PDB entry 8JIZ | electron microscopy, 3.80 A resolution | chains A and C of the 8 polymer chains in the assembly

== Chain A (and C) ==
Molecule: Glutamate receptor ionotropic, NMDA 2A
From: Homo sapiens
Notes: chain C of this document is another copy of the same molecule, construct and numbering; everything in this record applies to it too
UniProt: Q12879 (NMDE1_HUMAN); residue numbers follow UniProt; this construct covers 1-841
Amino-acid sequence (841 residues; each row starts with the number of its first residue):
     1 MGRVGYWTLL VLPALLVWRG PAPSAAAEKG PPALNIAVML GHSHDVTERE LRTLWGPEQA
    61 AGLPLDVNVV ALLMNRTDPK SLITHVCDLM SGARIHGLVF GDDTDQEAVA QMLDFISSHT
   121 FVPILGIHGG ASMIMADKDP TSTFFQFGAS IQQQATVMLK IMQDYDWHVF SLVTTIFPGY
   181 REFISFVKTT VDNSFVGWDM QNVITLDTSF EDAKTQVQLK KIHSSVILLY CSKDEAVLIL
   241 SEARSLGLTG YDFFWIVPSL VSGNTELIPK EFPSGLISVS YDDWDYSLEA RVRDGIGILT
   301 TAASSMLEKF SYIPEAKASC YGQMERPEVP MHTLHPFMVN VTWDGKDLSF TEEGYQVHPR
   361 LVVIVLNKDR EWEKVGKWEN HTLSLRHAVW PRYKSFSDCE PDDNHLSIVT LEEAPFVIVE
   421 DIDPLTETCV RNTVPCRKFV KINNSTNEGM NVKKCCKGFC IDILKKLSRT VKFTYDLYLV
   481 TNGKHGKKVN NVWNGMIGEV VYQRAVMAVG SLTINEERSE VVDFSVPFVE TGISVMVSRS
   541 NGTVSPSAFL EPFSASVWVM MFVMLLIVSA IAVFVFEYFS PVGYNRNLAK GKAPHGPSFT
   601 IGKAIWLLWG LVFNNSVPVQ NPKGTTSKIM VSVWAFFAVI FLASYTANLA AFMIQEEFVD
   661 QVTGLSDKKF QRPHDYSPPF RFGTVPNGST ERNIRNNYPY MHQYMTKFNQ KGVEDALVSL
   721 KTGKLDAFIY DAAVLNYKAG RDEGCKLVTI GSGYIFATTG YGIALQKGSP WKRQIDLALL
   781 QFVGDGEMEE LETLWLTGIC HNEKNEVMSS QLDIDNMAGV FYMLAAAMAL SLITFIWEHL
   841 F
Disordered / not traced: 1-33, 540-544, 582-597, 621-624, 655-659, 800-812, 838-841 (chain C: 1-33, 541-546, 580-597, 621-625, 656-659, 797-811, 838-841)
Cystine bridges: C87-C320, C436-C456
Covalently attached groups: N-acetylglucosamine (NAG) linked to N687
Curated features (UniProtKB/Swiss-Prot):
  - region: F599 to Q620 (Pore-forming)
  - binding site (Zn(2+)): H44, H128, E266, D282
  - binding site (L-glutamate): S511, T513, R518, S689, T690, D731
  - site: N614 (Functional determinant of NMDA receptors)
  - glycosylation (N-linked (GlcNAc...) asparagine): N75, N340, N380, N443, N444, N541, N687
  - natural variant: P57 (P57L: Found in a cutaneous malignant melanoma sample), P79 (P79R: In FESD), T143 (T143I: Found in a patient with autism spectrum disorder; uncertain significance), F183 (F183I: In FESD; uncertain significance), I184 (I184S: In FESD; uncertain significance), T189 (T189N: Found in a patient with schizophrenia; uncertain significance), C231 (C231Y: In FESD; uncertain significance), A243 (A243V: In FESD), D252 (D252N: Found in a cutaneous malignant melanoma sample), S278 (S278F: Found in a cutaneous malignant melanoma sample), A290 (A290V: In FESD; uncertain significance), G295 (G295S: In FESD; uncertain significance), 72 further natural variant entries in UniProt
  - mutagenesis: P552 (P552A: Changed glutamate-gated calcium ion channel activity characterized by increased desensitization ...), S632 (S632F: No effect on localization to the cell membrane. No effect on agonist potency and channel activation by glutamate and glycine), T646 (T646R: No effect on localization to the cell membrane. Results in increased glycine potency and channel activation at lower agonist concentrations)

== Interface between chain A and chain C ==
Pairs across the interface - 17 pairs, chain A then chain C:
  Q216(A) - Q216(C)
  Q216(A) - S245(C)  hydrogen bond
  Q216(A) - L246(C)
  V217(A) - S245(C)
  L219(A) - K220(C)  hydrogen bond (backbone-side chain)
  K220(A) - K220(C)
  K220(A) - L248(C)
  K220(A) - F253(C)
  H223(A) - K220(C)
  S245(A) - A213(C)
  L246(A) - A213(C)
  G247(A) - A213(C)
  G247(A) - V217(C)
  G247(A) - K220(C)
  L248(A) - K220(C)
  N614(A) - N614(C)
  N615(A) - N614(C)
Interface residues without a listed pair, chain A (12 interface residues in all): A213
Interface residues without a listed pair, chain C (12 interface residues in all): I222, H223, G247

== In short ==
The chain A/chain C interface involves 12 residues from each chain; the contacts include 2 hydrogen bonds.
Among the polar pairs are Q216(A)-S245(C) and L219(A)-K220(C). N-acetylglucosamine is covalently linked to
N687(A).
Both chains are Glutamate receptor ionotropic, NMDA 2A (Homo sapiens). Entry 8JIZ (Cryo-EM structure of
GluN1-2A NMDAR in complex with human Fab5F6 in two fab bind conformation) was determined by electron
microscopy (same publication as 8JJ0, 8JJ1 and 8JJ2).
